PDB entry 7L3Y | X-ray diffraction, 1.18 A resolution | chain A

Chain A:
Molecule: Myoglobin
Source organism: Physeter catodon
UniProt: P02185 (MYG_PHYMC); residues 0-153 here correspond to UniProt positions 1-154 (UniProt number = residue number + 1)
Amino-acid sequence (154 residues; each row starts with the number of its first residue; numbering starts at 0):
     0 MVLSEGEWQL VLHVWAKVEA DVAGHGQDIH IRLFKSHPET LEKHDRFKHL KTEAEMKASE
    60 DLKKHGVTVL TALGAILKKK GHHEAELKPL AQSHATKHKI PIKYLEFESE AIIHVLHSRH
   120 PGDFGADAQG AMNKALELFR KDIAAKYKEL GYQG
Not modelled in the structure: 0
Sequence notes: engineered mutation His29 (Leu30 in P02185), His43 (Phe44 in P02185), Glu107 (Ile108 in P02185)
Bound ions: heme Fe: His93 (together with peroxide ion)
Small-molecule neighbours:
  - heme (HEM): Thr39, Lys42, His43, Arg45, His64, Thr67, Val68, Ala71, Leu72, Leu89, Ser92, His93, His97, Ile99, Tyr103, Leu104, Glu107, Ile111, Phe138
  - peroxide ion (PER): His29, His43, His64, Val68, His93
UniProt features mapped onto this chain:
  - binding site (nitrite): His64
  - binding site (O2): His64
  - binding site (heme b): His93
  - modified residue: Ser3 (Phosphoserine), Thr67 (Phosphothreonine)
From the paper describing this entry:
  - binding site for peroxide ion: His29, Glu107
  - mutagenesis - I107E: increased binding to O2

Summary:
Ligands of chain A: heme and peroxide ion. UniProt lists nitrite-binding residue His64, O2-binding residue
His64 and heme b-binding residue His93. From the paper: a binding site for peroxide ion at His29 and Glu107;
I107E increases binding to O2.
Chain A is Myoglobin (Physeter catodon); the structure, Crystal structure of oxy-I107E CuB myoglobin (I107E
L29H F43H sperm whale myoglobin; partial occupancy), was determined by X-ray diffraction, deposited together
with 7KYR and 7L3U.
